PDB entry 8J5E | X-ray diffraction, 1.70 A resolution | chain A

[Chain A]
Molecule: Deoxyadenosine/deoxycytidine kinase
Organism: Streptomyces sp. ATCC 700974
Reference sequence: A0A370RDE4 (A0A370RDE4_9ACTN); residues 8-253 here = UniProt positions 8-253
Amino-acid sequence (247 residues; row label = number of the first residue in the row):
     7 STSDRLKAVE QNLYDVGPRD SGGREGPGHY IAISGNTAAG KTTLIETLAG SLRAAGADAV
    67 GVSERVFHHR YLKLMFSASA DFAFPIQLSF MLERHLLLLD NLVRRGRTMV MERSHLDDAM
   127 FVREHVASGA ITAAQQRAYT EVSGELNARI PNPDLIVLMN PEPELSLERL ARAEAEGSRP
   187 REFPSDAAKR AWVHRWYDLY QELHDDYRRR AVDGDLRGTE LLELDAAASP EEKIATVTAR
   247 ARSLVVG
Not modelled in the structure: 7-15, 28-30
Construct notes: expression tag (7)
Ligand contacts: TQR (4-azanyl-1-[(2R,3R,4S,5R)-5-(hydroxymethyl)-3,4-bis(oxidanyl)thiolan-2-yl]pyrimidin-2-one): Ala44, Glu70, Arg71, Leu78, Met81, Phe82, Gln93, Phe96, Arg100, Arg119, Asp124, Phe127, Arg185, Trp202

[In short]
Chain A binds compound TQR.
Chain A is Deoxyadenosine/deoxycytidine kinase (Streptomyces sp. ATCC 700974); the structure, Crystal
structure of kinase AbmG in complex with 4'-thiocytidine, was determined by X-ray diffraction, deposited
together with 8J5F, 8J5G and 8J5H.
